4Y61 - chains A and B; structure by X-ray diffraction, 3.36 A resolution.

Chain A:
Name: Receptor-type tyrosine-protein phosphatase delta
Organism: Mus musculus
Notes: EC 3.1.3.48
UniProtKB: Q64487 (PTPRD_MOUSE); residues 28-418 here correspond to UniProt positions 21-411 (UniProt number = residue number - 7)
Sequence (398 residues; row label = number of the first residue in the row):
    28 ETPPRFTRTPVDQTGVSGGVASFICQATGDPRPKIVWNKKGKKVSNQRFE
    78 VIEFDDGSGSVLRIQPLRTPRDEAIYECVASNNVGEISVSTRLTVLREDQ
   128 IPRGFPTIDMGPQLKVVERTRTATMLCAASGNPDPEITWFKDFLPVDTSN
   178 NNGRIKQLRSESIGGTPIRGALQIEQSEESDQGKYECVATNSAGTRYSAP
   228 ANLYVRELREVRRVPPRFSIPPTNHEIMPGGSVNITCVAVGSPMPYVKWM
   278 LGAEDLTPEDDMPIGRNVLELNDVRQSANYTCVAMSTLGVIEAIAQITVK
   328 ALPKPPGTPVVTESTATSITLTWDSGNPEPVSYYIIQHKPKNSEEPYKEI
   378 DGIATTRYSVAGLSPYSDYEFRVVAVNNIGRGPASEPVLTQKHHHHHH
Unresolved in the structure: 419-425
Sequence notes: expression tag (419-425)
Cystine bridges: Cys-52/Cys-105, Cys-154/Cys-214, Cys-264/Cys-309
Covalent attachments: N-acetylglucosamine (NAG) linked to Asn-261, Asn-306
What the authors report for this chain:
  - mutagenesis - Y273A: unchanged binding to SLIT and NTRK-like protein 2 (chain B)

Chain B:
Name: SLIT and NTRK-like protein 2
Organism: Mus musculus
UniProtKB: Q810C0 (SLIK2_MOUSE); residue numbers follow UniProt; this construct covers 1-266
Sequence (272 residues; row label = number of the first residue in the row):
     1 MLSGVWFLSVLTVAGILQTESRKTAKDICKIRCLCEEKENVLNINCENKG
    51 FTTVSLLQPPQYRIYQLFLNGNLLTRLYPNEFVNYSNAVTLHLGNNGLQE
   101 IRPGAFSGLKTLKRLHLNNNKLEVLREDTFLGLESLEYLQADYNYISTIE
   151 AGAFSKLNKLKVLILNDNLLLSLPSNVFRFVLLTHLDLRGNRLKVMPFAG
   201 VLEHIGGIMEIQLEENPWNCTCDLLPLKAWLDTITVFVGEIVCETPFRLH
   251 GKDVTQLTRQDLCPRKHHHHHH
Unresolved in the structure: 1-28, 264-272
Sequence notes: expression tag (267-272)
Cystine bridges: Cys-29/Cys-35, Cys-33/Cys-46, Cys-220/Cys-243, Cys-222/Cys-263
Covalent attachments: N-acetylglucosamine (NAG) linked to Asn-84, Asn-219
What the authors report for this chain:
  - mutagenesis - D167A, D187A, E215A: decreased signaling (synaptogenic activities)
  - mutagenesis - R114A, F247A/H250A: unchanged binding to Receptor-type tyrosine-protein phosphatase delta (chain A)
  - mutagenesis - R114A, F247A/H250A: unchanged signaling (synaptogenic activity)

Interface between chain A and chain B:
Residue-residue contacts - 39 pairs, chain A then chain B:
  Gln-140(A) with Met-209(B)
  Leu-141(A) with Glu-137(B); Val-162(B), hydrophobic; Thr-184(B); His-185(B), hydrogen bond (backbone-side chain)
  Lys-142(A) with His-185(B); Glu-210(B), salt bridge
  Val-143(A) with Val-162(B), hydrophobic; His-185(B)
  Glu-145(A) with Arg-189(B), salt bridge
  Gln-209(A) with Arg-114(B), hydrogen bond
  Asn-229(A) with Glu-137(B), hydrogen bond
  Tyr-231(A) with Arg-114(B); Glu-137(B), hydrogen bond; Tyr-138(B), hydrophobic
  Val-232(A) with Arg-114(B), hydrogen bond (backbone-side chain)
  Arg-233(A) with Tyr-138(B); Asp-142(B), salt bridge; Ile-164(B); Asn-166(B), hydrogen bond; Asp-187(B), salt bridge; Arg-189(B)
  Arg-236(A) with Tyr-143(B); Asn-166(B); Asp-167(B), salt bridge; Arg-189(B); Gly-190(B); Glu-215(B), salt bridge
  Val-238(A) with Glu-215(B)
  Met-271(A) with Glu-244(B)
  Tyr-273(A) with Glu-244(B), hydrogen bond (side chain-backbone); Thr-245(B); Pro-246(B), hydrogen bond (side chain-backbone); Phe-247(B), hydrogen bond (side chain-backbone); His-250(B)
  Glu-286(A) with Phe-247(B)
  Asp-287(A) with Arg-248(B), salt bridge
  Met-289(A) with Phe-247(B), hydrophobic
  Ile-291(A) with Glu-244(B)
Also at the interface, not in a pair above, chain A (21 interface residues in all): Glu-206, Arg-239, Met-312
Also at the interface, not in a pair above, chain B (27 interface residues in all): Lys-38, Gln-140, Lys-161, Gln-212
The authors on this interface:
  - residue pairs: Leu-141(A)/His-185(B) (backbone contact), Glu-145(A)/Arg-189(B) (hydrogen bond), Gln-209(A)/Arg-114(B) (hydrogen bond), Tyr-231(A)/Tyr-138(B) (pi stacking), Val-232(A)/Arg-114(B) (backbone contact), Arg-233(A)/Asp-187(B) (hydrogen bond), Arg-236(A)/Asp-167(B) (hydrogen bond), Tyr-273(A)/Glu-244(B) (hydrogen bond), Met-289(A)/Phe-247(B) (hydrophobic contact), Asp-142(B)/Arg-233(A), Asn-166(B)/Arg-233(A) (hydrogen bond), Glu-215(B)/Arg-236(A) (hydrogen bond), Phe-247(B)/Tyr-273(A) (hydrophobic contact), His-250(B)/Tyr-273(A) (hydrophobic contact)
  - interface residues, chain A: Glu-234(A)

Summary:
Chain A and chain B form an interface of 21 and 27 residues respectively; the contacts include 9 hydrogen
bonds and 7 salt bridges. Polar pairs include Lys-142(A)/Glu-210(B), Glu-145(A)/Arg-189(B) and
Arg-233(A)/Asp-142(B). The paper describes backbone contacts between Leu-141(A) and His-185(B) and Val-232(A)
and Arg-114(B); hydrogen bonds between Glu-145(A) and Arg-189(B), Gln-209(A) and Arg-114(B) and Arg-233(A) and
Asp-187(B) among others; pi stacking between Tyr-231(A) and Tyr-138(B). From the paper: D167A, D187A and E215A
of chain B reduce signaling (synaptogenic activities); the interface residue Glu-234(A); 6 substitutions were
tested in all.
Chain A is Receptor-type tyrosine-protein phosphatase delta and chain B is SLIT and NTRK-like protein 2, both
from Mus musculus; the structure, Crystal structure of the complex between Slitrk2 LRR1 and PTP delta Ig1-Fn1,
was determined by X-ray diffraction.
